8HYJ - chains A and B of the 16 polymer chains in the assembly; structure by electron microscopy, 4.30 A resolution (low resolution: residue-level contacts below are approximate; hydrogen-bond / salt-bridge calls are withheld).

[Chain A]
Protein: DNA-directed RNA polymerase V subunit 1
From: Arabidopsis thaliana
Notes: EC 2.7.7.6
UniProtKB: Q5D869 (NRPE1_ARATH); residue numbers follow UniProt; this construct covers 1-1976
Sequence (1976 residues; numbered 1 to 1976; the number before each row is that of its first residue):
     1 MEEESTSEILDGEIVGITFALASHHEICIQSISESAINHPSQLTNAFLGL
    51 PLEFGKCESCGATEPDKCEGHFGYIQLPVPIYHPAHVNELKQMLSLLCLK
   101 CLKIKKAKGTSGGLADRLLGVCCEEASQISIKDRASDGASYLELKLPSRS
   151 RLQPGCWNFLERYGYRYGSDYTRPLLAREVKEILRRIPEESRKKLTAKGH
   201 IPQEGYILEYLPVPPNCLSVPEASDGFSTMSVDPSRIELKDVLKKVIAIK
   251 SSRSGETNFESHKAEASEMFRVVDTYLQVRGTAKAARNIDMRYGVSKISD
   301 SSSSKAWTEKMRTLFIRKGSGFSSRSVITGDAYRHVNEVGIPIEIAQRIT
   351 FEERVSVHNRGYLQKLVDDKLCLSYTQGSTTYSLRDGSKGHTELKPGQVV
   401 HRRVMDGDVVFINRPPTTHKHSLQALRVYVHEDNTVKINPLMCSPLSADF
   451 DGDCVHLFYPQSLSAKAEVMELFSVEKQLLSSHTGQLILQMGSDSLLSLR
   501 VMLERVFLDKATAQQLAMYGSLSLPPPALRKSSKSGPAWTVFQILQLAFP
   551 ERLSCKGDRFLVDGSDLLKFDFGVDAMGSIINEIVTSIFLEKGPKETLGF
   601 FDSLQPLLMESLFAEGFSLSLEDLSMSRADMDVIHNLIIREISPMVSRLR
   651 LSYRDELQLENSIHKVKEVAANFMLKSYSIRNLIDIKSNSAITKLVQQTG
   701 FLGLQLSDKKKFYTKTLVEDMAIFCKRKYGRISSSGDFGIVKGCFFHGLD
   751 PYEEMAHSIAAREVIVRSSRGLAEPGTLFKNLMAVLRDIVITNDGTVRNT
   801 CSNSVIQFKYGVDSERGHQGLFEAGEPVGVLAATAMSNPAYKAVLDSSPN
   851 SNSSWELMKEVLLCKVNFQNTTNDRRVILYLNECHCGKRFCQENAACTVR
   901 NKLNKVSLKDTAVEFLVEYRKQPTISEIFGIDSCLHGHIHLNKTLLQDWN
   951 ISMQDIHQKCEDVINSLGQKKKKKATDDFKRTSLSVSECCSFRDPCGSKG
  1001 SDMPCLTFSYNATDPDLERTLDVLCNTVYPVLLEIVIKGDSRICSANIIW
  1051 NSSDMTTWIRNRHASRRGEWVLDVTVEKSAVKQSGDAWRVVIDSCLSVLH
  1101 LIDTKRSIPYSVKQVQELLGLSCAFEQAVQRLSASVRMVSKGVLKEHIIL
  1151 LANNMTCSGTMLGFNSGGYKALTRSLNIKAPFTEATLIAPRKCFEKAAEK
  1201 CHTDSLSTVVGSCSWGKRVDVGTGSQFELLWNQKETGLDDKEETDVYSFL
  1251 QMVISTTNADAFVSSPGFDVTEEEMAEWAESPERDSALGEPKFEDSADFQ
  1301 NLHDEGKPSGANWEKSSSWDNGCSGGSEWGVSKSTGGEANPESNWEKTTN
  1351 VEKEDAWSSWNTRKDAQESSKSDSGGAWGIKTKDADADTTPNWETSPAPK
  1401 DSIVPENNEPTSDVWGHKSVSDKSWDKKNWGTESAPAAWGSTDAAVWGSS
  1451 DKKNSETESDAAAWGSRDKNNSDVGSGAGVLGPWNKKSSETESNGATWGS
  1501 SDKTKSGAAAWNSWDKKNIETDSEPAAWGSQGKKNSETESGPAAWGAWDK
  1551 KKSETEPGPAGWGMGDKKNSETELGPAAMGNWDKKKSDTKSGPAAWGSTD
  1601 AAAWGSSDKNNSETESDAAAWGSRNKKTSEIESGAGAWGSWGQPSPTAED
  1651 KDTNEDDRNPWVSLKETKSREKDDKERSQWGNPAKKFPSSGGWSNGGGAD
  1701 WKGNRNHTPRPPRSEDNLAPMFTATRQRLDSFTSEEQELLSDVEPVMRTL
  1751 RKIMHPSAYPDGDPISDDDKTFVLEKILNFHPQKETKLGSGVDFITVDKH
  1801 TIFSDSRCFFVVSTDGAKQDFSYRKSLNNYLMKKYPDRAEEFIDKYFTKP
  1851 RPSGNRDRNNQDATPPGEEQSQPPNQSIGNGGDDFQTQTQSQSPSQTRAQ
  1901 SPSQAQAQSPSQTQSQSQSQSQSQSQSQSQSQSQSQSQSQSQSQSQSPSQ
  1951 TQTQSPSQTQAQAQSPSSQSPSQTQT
Unresolved in the structure: 1-15, 106-124, 220-233, 278-317, 923-929, 1237-1976
Ion coordination: Mg2+: Asp451, Asp453
UniProt features mapped onto this chain:
  - region: Pro751 to Glu763 (Bridging helix)
  - binding site (Zn(2+)): Cys57, Cys60, Cys68, His71, Cys98, Cys101
  - binding site (Mg(2+)): Asp449, Asp451, Asp453
  - mutagenesis: Gly49 (G49R: In nrpe1-12; decreased DNA methylation), Asp451 (D451N: In nrpe1-3/drd3-3; loss of CNN DNA methylation, but no effect on interaction with NRPE5A)
What the authors report for this chain:
  - binding site for the 48-nt DNA strand: Arg325, Pro416, His456, Leu772, Ala773, Thr777, Lys780
  - binding site for the 30-nt RNA strand: Pro415
  - binding site for Mg2+: Asp451, Asp453
  - binding site for the 48-nt DNA strand: Gln969

[Chain B]
Protein: DNA-directed RNA polymerases IV and V subunit 2
From: Arabidopsis thaliana
Notes: EC 2.7.7.6
UniProtKB: Q9LK40 (NRPD2_ARATH); residues 1-1172 here = UniProt positions 1-1172
Sequence (1172 residues; numbered 1 to 1172; the number before each row is that of its first residue):
     1 MPDMDIDVKDLEEFEATTGEINLSELGEGFLQSFCKKAATSFFDKYGLIS
    51 HQLNSYNYFIEHGLQNVFQSFGEMLVEPSFDVVKKKDNDWRYATVKFGEV
   101 TVEKPTFFSDDKELEFLPWHARLQNMTYSARIKVNVQVEVFKNTVVKSDK
   151 FKTGQDNYVEKKILDVKKQDILIGSIPVMVKSILCKTSEKGKENCKKGDC
   201 AFDQGGYFVIKGAEKVFIAQEQMCTKRLWISNSPWTVSFRSENKRNRFIV
   251 RLSENEKAEDYKRREKVLTVYFLSTEIPVWLLFFALGVSSDKEAMDLIAF
   301 DGDDASITNSLIASIHVADAVCEAFRCGNNALTYVEQQIKSTKFPPAESV
   351 DECLHLYLFPGLQSLKKKARFLGYMVKCLLNSYAGKRKCENRDSFRNKRI
   401 ELAGELLEREIRVHLAHARRKMTRAMQKHLSGDGDLKPIEHYLDASVITN
   451 GLSRAFSTGAWSHPFRKMERVSGVVANLGRANPLQTLIDLRRTRQQVLYT
   501 GKVGDARYPHPSHWGRVCFLSTPDGENCGLVKNMSLLGLVSTQSLESVVE
   551 KLFACGMEELMDDTCTPLFGKHKVLLNGDWVGLCADSESFVAELKSRRRQ
   601 SELPREMEIKRDKDDNEVRIFTDAGRLLRPLLVVENLQKLKQEKPSQYPF
   651 DHLLDHGILELIGIEEEEDCNTAWGIKQLLKEPKIYTHCELDLSFLLGVS
   701 CAVVPFANHDHGRRVLYQSQKHCQQAIGFSSTNPNIRCDTLSQQLFYPQK
   751 PLFKTLASECLKKEVLFNGQNAIVAVNVHLGYNQEDSIVMNKASLERGMF
   801 RSEQIRSYKAEVDAKDSEKRKKMDELVQFGKTHSKIGKVDSLEDDGFPFI
   851 GANMSTGDIVIGRCTESGADHSIKLKHTERGIVQKVVLSSNDEGKNFAAV
   901 SLRQVRSPCLGDKFSSMHGQKGVLGYLEEQQNFPFTIQGIVPDIVINPHA
   951 FPSRQTPGQLLEAALSKGIACPIQKEGSSAAYTKLTRHATPFSTPGVTEI
  1001 TEQLHRAGFSRWGNERVYNGRSGEMMRSMIFMGPTFYQRLVHMSEDKVKF
  1051 RNTGPVHPLTRQPVADRKRFGGIKFGEMERDCLIAHGASANLHERLFTLS
  1101 DSSQMHICRKCKTYANVIERTPSSGRKIRGPYCRVCVSSDHVVRVYVPYG
  1151 AKLLCQELFSMGITLNFDTKLC
Unresolved in the structure: 1-21, 80-89, 142-169, 433-436, 498-504, 644-646, 814-826, 834-838, 865-870, 975-981, 1117-1129, 1172
UniProt features mapped onto this chain:
  - zinc finger: Cys1108 to Cys1136 (C4-type)
  - binding site (Mg(2+)): Asp786
  - binding site (Zn(2+)): Cys1108, Cys1111, Cys1133, Cys1136
  - mutagenesis: Arg629 (R629Q: In nrpd/e2-19; decreased DNA methylation)
What the authors report for this chain:
  - binding site for the 48-nt DNA strand: Lys215, Arg454, Ser457, Asn477
  - binding site for the 48-nt DNA strand: Arg240, Phe344
  - binding site for the 30-nt RNA strand: Asn527, Lys721, Gln724, Gln725, Lys921, His1057

[Chain A / chain B interface]
Contacting residue pairs (236):
  Gly16(A) - Asp1168(B)
  Ile17(A) - Asn1166(B)
  Thr18(A) - Leu1165(B)
  Thr18(A) - Asn1166(B)
  Phe19(A) - Thr1164(B)
  Phe19(A) - Leu1165(B)
  Ala20(A) - Ile1163(B)
  Ala20(A) - Thr1164(B)
  Leu21(A) - Thr1164(B)
  Ala22(A) - Gly1162(B)
  Glu26(A) - Thr1113(B)
  Glu26(A) - Phe1159(B)
  Glu26(A) - Thr1164(B)
  Cys28(A) - Arg1134(B)
  Ile29(A) - Arg1134(B)
  Gln30(A) - Tyr1114(B)
  Gln30(A) - Asn1116(B)
  Gln30(A) - Phe1159(B)
  Ser31(A) - Arg1134(B)
  Glu34(A) - Arg1134(B)
  Asp66(A) - Arg1061(B)
  Glu69(A) - Tyr1114(B)
  Glu69(A) - Asn1116(B)
  Glu69(A) - Gln1156(B)
  Gly70(A) - Asn1116(B)
  Phe72(A) - Gln1156(B)
  Phe72(A) - Phe1159(B)
  Phe72(A) - Ser1160(B)
  Pro212(A) - Phe1159(B)
  Pro214(A) - Ser1160(B)
  Pro215(A) - Gln1156(B)
  Lys318(A) - Lys1074(B)
  Lys318(A) - Phe1075(B)
  Lys318(A) - Leu1096(B)
  Gly319(A) - Gln1062(B)
  Gly319(A) - Pro1063(B)
  Gly319(A) - Ile1073(B)
  Gly319(A) - Lys1074(B)
  Gly319(A) - Ser1100(B)
  Ser320(A) - Pro1063(B)
  Ser320(A) - Ile1073(B)
  Gly321(A) - Arg1051(B)
  Gly321(A) - Leu1099(B)
  Phe322(A) - Arg1051(B)
  Phe322(A) - Arg1095(B)
  Phe322(A) - Leu1099(B)
  Ser323(A) - Phe1050(B)
  Ser323(A) - Arg1051(B)
  Ser323(A) - Arg1067(B)
  Ser323(A) - Ile1073(B)
  Ser324(A) - Lys1049(B)
  Ser324(A) - Arg1067(B)
  Arg325(A) - Lys1047(B)
  Arg325(A) - Val1048(B)
  Arg325(A) - Lys1049(B)
  Arg325(A) - Arg1067(B)
  Ser326(A) - Val1048(B)
  Val327(A) - Lys913(B)
  Val327(A) - Val923(B)
  Thr329(A) - Leu924(B)
  Gly330(A) - Tyr782(B)
  Asp331(A) - Tyr782(B)
  Tyr333(A) - Leu780(B)
  Tyr333(A) - Tyr782(B)
  Glu344(A) - Val1048(B)
  Glu344(A) - Phe1050(B)
  Ile345(A) - Val1048(B)
  Ile345(A) - Lys1049(B)
  Ile345(A) - Phe1050(B)
  Arg348(A) - Phe1050(B)
  Arg348(A) - Asn1052(B)
  Arg348(A) - Thr1053(B)
  Arg348(A) - Phe1070(B)
  Ile349(A) - Arg1051(B)
  Ile349(A) - Asn1052(B)
  Thr350(A) - Asn1052(B)
  Asn413(A) - Glu1079(B)
  Arg414(A) - Met1078(B)
  Pro416(A) - Met1078(B)
  Lys420(A) - His1086(B)
  Leu423(A) - His1086(B)
  Asp433(A) - Leu910(B)
  Asn434(A) - Leu910(B)
  Asn434(A) - Ser1044(B)
  Asn434(A) - Val1048(B)
  Thr435(A) - Leu910(B)
  Pro440(A) - Gln784(B)
  Cys443(A) - Glu785(B)
  Ala448(A) - Glu785(B)
  Asp449(A) - Glu785(B)
  Phe450(A) - Gln784(B)
  Phe450(A) - Glu785(B)
  Phe450(A) - Asp786(B)
  Phe450(A) - Val923(B)
  Asp451(A) - Lys921(B)
  Asp451(A) - Val923(B)
  Gly452(A) - Lys913(B)
  Gly452(A) - Val923(B)
  Cys454(A) - Lys1047(B)
  His456(A) - Ile1073(B)
  Phe458(A) - Ile1073(B)
  Phe458(A) - Phe1075(B)
  Gln461(A) - Leu1099(B)
  Ala465(A) - Asn1091(B)
  Glu468(A) - Ala1090(B)
  Leu472(A) - His1086(B)
  Leu472(A) - Gly1087(B)
  Phe473(A) - Leu1083(B)
  Phe473(A) - His1086(B)
  Phe473(A) - Ala1088(B)
  Phe473(A) - Asn1091(B)
  Gln478(A) - His1086(B)
  Ser493(A) - His949(B)
  Asp494(A) - Val778(B)
  Asp494(A) - Gln784(B)
  Asp494(A) - Asn947(B)
  Asp494(A) - His949(B)
  Leu497(A) - His949(B)
  Met609(A) - Gly781(B)
  Glu610(A) - Arg1021(B)
  Phe613(A) - His779(B)
  Phe613(A) - Leu780(B)
  Phe613(A) - Asn1019(B)
  Phe613(A) - Arg1021(B)
  Phe613(A) - Met1026(B)
  Ala614(A) - Met1026(B)
  Glu615(A) - Arg1027(B)
  Glu615(A) - Ser1028(B)
  Gly616(A) - Asn777(B)
  Gly616(A) - Ser1028(B)
  Phe617(A) - Asn777(B)
  Phe617(A) - Pro948(B)
  Ser618(A) - Val776(B)
  Ser618(A) - Met1029(B)
  Ser618(A) - Ile1030(B)
  Ser618(A) - Phe1031(B)
  Leu619(A) - Val776(B)
  Leu619(A) - Pro948(B)
  Leu619(A) - Phe951(B)
  Leu619(A) - Phe1031(B)
  Ser620(A) - Trp1012(B)
  Ser620(A) - Asn1014(B)
  Ser620(A) - Phe1031(B)
  Leu621(A) - Trp1012(B)
  Glu622(A) - Trp1012(B)
  Leu683(A) - Pro948(B)
  Leu683(A) - His949(B)
  Leu683(A) - Pro952(B)
  Ile684(A) - Pro952(B)
  Lys694(A) - Ser953(B)
  Lys694(A) - Gln955(B)
  Gln697(A) - Gln955(B)
  Gln698(A) - Pro952(B)
  Gln698(A) - Arg954(B)
  Gln698(A) - Gln955(B)
  Gln698(A) - Pro957(B)
  Phe712(A) - Tyr508(B)
  Tyr713(A) - Tyr508(B)
  Thr714(A) - Asp505(B)
  Leu717(A) - Pro509(B)
  Leu717(A) - His510(B)
  Met721(A) - Asn391(B)
  Met721(A) - His510(B)
  Met721(A) - Pro511(B)
  Cys725(A) - Pro511(B)
  Lys728(A) - Asn671(B)
  Tyr729(A) - Trp514(B)
  Tyr729(A) - Trp674(B)
  Arg731(A) - Gln678(B)
  Arg731(A) - Ile685(B)
  Phe745(A) - His709(B)
  Phe745(A) - Asp710(B)
  Phe745(A) - Gln955(B)
  Phe745(A) - Pro957(B)
  Phe746(A) - His709(B)
  Phe746(A) - Leu961(B)
  Phe746(A) - Val997(B)
  His747(A) - His709(B)
  Gly748(A) - Asn708(B)
  Gly748(A) - His709(B)
  Leu749(A) - Asn708(B)
  Leu749(A) - Phe992(B)
  Asp750(A) - Trp674(B)
  Pro751(A) - Trp514(B)
  Pro751(A) - Trp674(B)
  Glu754(A) - Phe519(B)
  Glu754(A) - Leu520(B)
  Glu754(A) - Asn708(B)
  Met755(A) - Pro509(B)
  Met755(A) - His510(B)
  Met755(A) - Phe519(B)
  His757(A) - His711(B)
  His757(A) - Gly712(B)
  Ser758(A) - Phe519(B)
  Ser758(A) - Leu520(B)
  Ile759(A) - Pro509(B)
  Arg762(A) - Arg507(B)
  Arg762(A) - Tyr508(B)
  Arg762(A) - Phe519(B)
  Arg762(A) - Leu520(B)
  Arg762(A) - Ser521(B)
  Arg762(A) - Thr522(B)
  Arg762(A) - Leu716(B)
  Glu763(A) - Tyr508(B)
  Ile765(A) - Leu716(B)
  Val766(A) - Arg507(B)
  Val766(A) - Tyr508(B)
  Met783(A) - Asp1081(B)
  Arg787(A) - Glu1077(B)
  Pro827(A) - Ile1084(B)
  Val830(A) - Ile1084(B)
  Val830(A) - Ala1085(B)
  Val1023(A) - Arg263(B)
  Thr1027(A) - Arg263(B)
  Phe1182(A) - Leu1154(B)
  Phe1194(A) - Leu1154(B)
  Phe1194(A) - Leu1158(B)
  Glu1195(A) - Ile1163(B)
  Ala1198(A) - Ile1163(B)
  Val1209(A) - Arg1080(B)
  Cys1213(A) - Arg1080(B)
  Cys1213(A) - Leu1096(B)
  Ser1214(A) - Ala1151(B)
  Trp1215(A) - Tyr1146(B)
  Trp1215(A) - Val1147(B)
  Trp1215(A) - Pro1148(B)
  Gly1216(A) - His1093(B)
  Gly1216(A) - Pro1148(B)
  Val1219(A) - Ser1089(B)
  Val1219(A) - Leu1092(B)
  Val1221(A) - Ser1089(B)
  Gly1222(A) - Gly1087(B)
  Thr1223(A) - Gly1087(B)
  Thr1223(A) - Ser1089(B)
  Thr1223(A) - Ala1090(B)
  Gly1224(A) - Ser1089(B)
Other interface residues (no listed pair), chain A (146 interface residues in all): Ile32, His71, Cys217, Ala332, Phe411, His419, Lys437, Ser462, Ser464, Gln605, Leu612, Thr716, Tyr752, Ala761, Phe779, Leu1024, Ser1212, Lys1217
Other interface residues (no listed pair), chain B (130 interface residues in all): Glu668, Leu693, Arg713, Ser787, Gly911, Gly925, Asn932, Leu960, Ala964, Thr1001, Cys1082, Glu1094, Val1145, Phe1167, Thr1169

[In short]
Chain A and chain B form an interface of 146 and 130 residues respectively. The paper reports a binding site
for the 48-nt DNA strand at Arg325(A), Pro416(A) and Lys215(B) among others; a binding site for the 30-nt RNA
strand at Pro415(A) and Asn527(B) among others.
Here chain A is DNA-directed RNA polymerase V subunit 1 and chain B is DNA-directed RNA polymerases IV and V
subunit 2, both from Arabidopsis thaliana. Entry 8HYJ (A cryo-EM structure of KTF1-bound polymerase V
transcription elongation complex) was determined by electron microscopy.
